Entry 4MDX (X-ray diffraction, 1.50 A resolution); this record covers chains A and C of the 3 polymer chains in the assembly.

[Chain A]
Name: mRNA interferase EndoA
Organism: Bacillus subtilis subsp. subtilis
Notes: EC 3.1.-.-
UniProt: P96622 (ENDOA_BACSU); residue numbers follow UniProt; this construct covers 1-116
Sequence (117 residues; numbered 0 to 116; the number before each row is that of its first residue; numbering starts at 0):
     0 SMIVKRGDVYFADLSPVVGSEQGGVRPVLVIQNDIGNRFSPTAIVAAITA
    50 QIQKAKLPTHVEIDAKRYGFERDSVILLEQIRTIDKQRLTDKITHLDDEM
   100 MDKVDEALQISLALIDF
Disordered / not traced: 115-116
Sequence notes: expression tag (0)
Swiss-Prot annotation at these positions:
  - site: Arg25 (Transition state stabilizer)
Ion coordination: Na+: Gln86, Leu88
What the authors report for this chain:
  - conformationally variable residues (loop rearrangement): Gln50 to Lys55
  - binding site for RNA, mRNA (chain C): Phe10, Gly18, Ser19, Glu20, Gln21, Gly22, Arg25, Pro26, Asn32, Ile34, Phe38, Thr48, Ala49, Gln50, Lys53, Leu56, Pro57, His59, Glu70, Arg71, Ser73, Glu78, Gln79, Asp90
  - catalytic residues: Arg25 (proposed by the authors, not directly observed)
  - catalytic residues: Thr48
  - contacts within the chain: Gly22-Arg25 (backbone contact), Arg25-Ile47 (backbone contact)
  - mutagenesis - R25A, N32A, T48A, K53A, H59A, S73A, E78A, Q79A: abolished catalytic activity
  - mutagenesis - F10A, Q50A, R71A, D90A: unchanged catalytic activity
  - mutagenesis - S19A: decreased catalytic activity
  - mutagenesis - R25A (55- to 100-fold), K53A (55- to 100-fold), S73A (55- to 100-fold), E78A (650-fold): decreased binding to RNA, mRNA (chain C)
  - self-association interface (contacts with another copy of this molecule): Arg81, Arg87

[Chain C]
Molecule: RNA, mRNA
Sequence (9 nucleotides; each row starts with the number of its first residue):
     1 UUUACAUAA

[Chain A / chain C interface]
Pairs across the interface - 11 pairs, chain A then chain C:
  Gln31(A) - A8(C)  base contact
  Asn32(A) - A8(C)  hydrogen bond to the base
  Ile34(A) - A8(C)  sugar contact
  Gly35(A) - A8(C)  base contact
  Phe38(A) - U7(C)  sugar contact
  Phe38(A) - A8(C)  sugar contact
  Ser39(A) - A6(C)  base contact
  Ser39(A) - U7(C)  hydrogen bond to the sugar
  Pro40(A) - A6(C)  sugar contact
  Pro40(A) - U7(C)  sugar contact
  Thr41(A) - A6(C)  base contact
Interface residues without a listed pair, chain C (4 interface residues in all): A9

[Summary]
Chain A and chain C form an interface of 8 and 4 residues respectively; the contacts include 2 hydrogen bonds.
Among the polar pairs are Asn32(A)-A8(C) and Ser39(A)-U7(C). From the paper: catalytic residues Arg25(A) and
Thr48(A); R25A, N32A and T48A of chain A, among others, abolish catalytic activity; 13 substitutions were
tested in all.
Chain A is mRNA interferase EndoA (Bacillus subtilis subsp. subtilis) and chain C is RNA, mRNA; the structure,
Crystal structure of Bacillus subtilis MazF in complex with RNA, was determined by X-ray diffraction (same
publication as 4ME7).
